Entry 4EUI (X-ray diffraction, 1.70 A resolution); this record covers chains A and B of the 3 polymer chains in the assembly.

# Chain A (and B)
Protein: Macrophage migration inhibitory factor
Organism: Homo sapiens
Notes: EC 5.3.2.1, 5.3.3.12; chain B of this document is another copy of the same molecule, construct and numbering; everything in this record applies to it too
UniProt: P14174 (MIF_HUMAN); residues 1-114 here correspond to UniProt positions 2-115 (UniProt number = residue number + 1)
Chain sequence (114 residues; each row starts with the number of its first residue):
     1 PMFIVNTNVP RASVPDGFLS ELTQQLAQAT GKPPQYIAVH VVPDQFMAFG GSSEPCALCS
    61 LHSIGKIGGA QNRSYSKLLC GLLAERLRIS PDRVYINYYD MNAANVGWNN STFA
Differences from the reference sequence: engineered mutation Phe46 (Leu47 in P14174)
Swiss-Prot annotation at these positions:
  - active site: Pro1 (Proton acceptor)
  - binding site (substrate): Lys32, Ile64, Asn97
  - modified residue: Lys77 (N6-acetyllysine)
Reported in the primary citation:
  - mutagenesis - L46F (Tm 73 degC): decreased stability
  - mutagenesis - L46F (1.5 fold): increased catalytic activity
  - self-association interface (contacts with another copy of this molecule); pairs are residue here / residue on that copy: Gln45-His40, Ala48-Val39, Gly50-Ile37, Val42
  - self-association interface (contacts with another copy of this molecule): Val14, Leu19, His40, Val41 (proposed by the authors, not directly observed)

# Chain A / chain B interface
Contacting residue pairs - 62 pairs, chain A then chain B:
  Asn6(A) - His40(B)
  Gln45(A) - His40(B)  hydrogen bond
  Gln45(A) - Val42(B)
  Phe46(A) - Arg11(B)
  Phe46(A) - Val14(B)  hydrophobic
  Phe46(A) - Leu19(B)  hydrophobic
  Phe46(A) - His40(B)
  Phe46(A) - Val41(B)  hydrogen bond (backbone-backbone)
  Met47(A) - Leu19(B)
  Met47(A) - Val39(B)
  Met47(A) - His40(B)
  Ala48(A) - Ala38(B)
  Ala48(A) - Val39(B)  hydrogen bond (backbone-backbone)
  Phe49(A) - Gln35(B)
  Phe49(A) - Ile37(B)
  Phe49(A) - Trp108(B)
  Gly50(A) - Pro34(B)
  Gly50(A) - Gln35(B)
  Gly50(A) - Ile37(B)  hydrogen bond (backbone-backbone)
  Gly51(A) - Thr23(B)
  Leu58(A) - Met2(B)  hydrophobic
  Leu58(A) - Ile4(B)  hydrophobic
  Leu58(A) - Ala38(B)  hydrophobic
  Leu58(A) - His40(B)
  Ile67(A) - Asn105(B)
  Asn72(A) - Ala104(B)  hydrogen bond (side chain-backbone)
  Asn72(A) - Asn105(B)
  Asn72(A) - Thr112(B)
  Arg73(A) - Asn110(B)
  Arg73(A) - Ser111(B)
  Arg73(A) - Thr112(B)
  Arg73(A) - Ala114(B)
  Ser76(A) - Gly107(B)
  Ser76(A) - Asn110(B)
  Ser76(A) - Ser111(B)  hydrogen bond (side chain-backbone)
  Ser76(A) - Thr112(B)
  Lys77(A) - Asn110(B)  hydrogen bond (backbone-backbone)
  Cys80(A) - Asn110(B)  hydrogen bond (side chain-backbone)
  Pro91(A) - Asn109(B)  hydrogen bond (backbone-backbone)
  Pro91(A) - Asn110(B)
  Asp92(A) - Trp108(B)  hydrogen bond (backbone-side chain)
  Asp92(A) - Asn109(B)
  Val94(A) - Gly107(B)
  Val94(A) - Trp108(B)
  Tyr95(A) - Pro1(B)
  Tyr95(A) - Met2(B)  hydrophobic
  Tyr95(A) - Tyr36(B)  hydrogen bond (side chain-backbone)
  Tyr95(A) - Gly107(B)
  Tyr95(A) - Trp108(B)
  Tyr95(A) - Phe113(B)  hydrophobic
  Ile96(A) - Asn105(B)
  Ile96(A) - Val106(B)
  Ile96(A) - Gly107(B)  hydrogen bond (backbone-backbone)
  Asn97(A) - Met2(B)
  Asn97(A) - His62(B)
  Asn97(A) - Met101(B)
  Asn97(A) - Asn105(B)
  Asn97(A) - Val106(B)
  Tyr98(A) - Met101(B)
  Tyr98(A) - Asn105(B)  hydrogen bond (backbone-backbone)
  Tyr98(A) - Gly107(B)
  Tyr99(A) - His62(B)  hydrogen bond
Interface residues without a listed pair, chain A (26 interface residues in all): Gly69, Gly81, Arg93
Interface features reported in the paper:
  - specific contacts: Gln45(A)-His40(B), Ala48(A)-Val39(B), Gly50(A)-Ile37(B)

# In short
26 residues of chain A and 29 residues of chain B are in contact, with 14 hydrogen bonds. Polar pairs include
Gln45(A)-His40(B), Asn72(A)-Ala104(B) and Ser76(A)-Ser111(B). The paper describes contacts between Gln45(A)
and His40(B), Ala48(A) and Val39(B) and Gly50(A) and Ile37(B). The paper reports that L46F of chain A reduces
stability; a self-association interface involving Val42(A), Gln45(A) and Ala48(A) among others.
Both chains are Macrophage migration inhibitory factor (Homo sapiens). Entry 4EUI (Crystal Structure of MIF
L46F mutant) was determined by X-ray diffraction (same publication as 4ETG and 4EVG).
